Entry 3THI (X-ray diffraction, 2.00 A resolution); this record covers chain A.

== Chain A ==
Protein: Protein (THIAMINASE I)
Organism: Bacillus subtilis
Notes: EC 2.5.1.2
Reference sequence: P45741 (THI1_PANTH); residues 9-379 here correspond to UniProt positions 39-409 (UniProt number = residue number + 30)
Chain sequence (371 residues; numbered 9 to 379; the number before each row is that of its first residue):
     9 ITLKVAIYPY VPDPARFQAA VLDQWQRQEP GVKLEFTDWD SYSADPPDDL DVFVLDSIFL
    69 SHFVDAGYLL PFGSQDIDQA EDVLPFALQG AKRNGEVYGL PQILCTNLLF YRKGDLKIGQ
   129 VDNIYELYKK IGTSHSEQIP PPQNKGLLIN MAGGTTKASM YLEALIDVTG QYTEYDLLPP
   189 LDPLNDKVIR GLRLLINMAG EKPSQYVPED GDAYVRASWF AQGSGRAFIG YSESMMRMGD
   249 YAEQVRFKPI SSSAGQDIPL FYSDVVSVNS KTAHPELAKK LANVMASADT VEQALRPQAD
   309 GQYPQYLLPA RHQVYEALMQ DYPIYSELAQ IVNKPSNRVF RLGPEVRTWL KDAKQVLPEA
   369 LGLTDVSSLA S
Unresolved in the structure: 371-379
Swiss-Prot annotation at these positions:
  - active site: C113 (Nucleophile), E241 (Proton acceptor)

== Summary ==
UniProt lists active-site residues C113 and E241.
Chain A is Protein (THIAMINASE I) (Bacillus subtilis); the structure, Thiaminase I from bacillus
thiaminolyticus, was determined by X-ray diffraction, deposited together with 2THI and 4THI.
